PDB entry 5ELT | X-ray diffraction, 2.13 A resolution | chains B and A of the 4 polymer chains in the assembly

Chain B (and A):
Name: KH domain-containing, RNA-binding, signal transduction-associated protein 3
From: Homo sapiens
Notes: fragment: RNA binding protein; chain A of this document is another copy of the same molecule, construct and numbering; everything in this record applies to it too
UniProtKB: O75525 (KHDR3_HUMAN); residue numbers follow UniProt; this construct covers 1-160
Sequence (162 residues; row label = number of the first residue in the row; numbers below 1 keep their minus sign (Gly-1 is residue -1)):
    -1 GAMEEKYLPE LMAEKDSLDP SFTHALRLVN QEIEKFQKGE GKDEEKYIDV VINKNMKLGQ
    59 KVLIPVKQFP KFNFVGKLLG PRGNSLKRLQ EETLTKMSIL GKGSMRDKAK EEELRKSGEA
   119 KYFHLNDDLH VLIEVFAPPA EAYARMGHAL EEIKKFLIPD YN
Unresolved in the structure: 37-42, 157-160 (chain A: -1 to 3, 35-43, 159-160)
Sequence notes: expression tag (-1 to 0)
UniProt features mapped onto this chain:
  - cross-link: Lys4 (Glycyl lysine isopeptide (Lys-Gly) (interchain with G-Cter in SUMO2))
  - mutagenesis: Tyr141 (Y141E: Fails to influence alternative splicing of CD44, NRXN2 and NRXN3)
Reported in the primary citation:
  - mutagenesis - Y141E: unchanged binding to UAAA RNAs
  - mutagenesis - Y141E: decreased binding to two UAAA-binding sites
  - mutagenesis - Y141E: abolished signaling in response to Neurexin2
  - mutagenesis - Y141E: decreased localization

How chain B and chain A interact:
Pairs across the interface - 85 pairs, chain B then chain A:
  Gly-1(B) with Asp126(A)
  Ala0(B) with Asn124(A); Asp126(A), hydrogen bond (backbone-side chain)
  Met1(B) with Asn124(A), hydrogen bond (backbone-backbone); Asp125(A)
  Lys4(B) with Glu110(A), salt bridge; Arg113(A)
  Tyr5(B) with His22(A); Arg25(A); Phe121(A), hydrophobic; Asn124(A)
  Glu8(B) with His22(A), salt bridge; Arg113(A), salt bridge
  Leu9(B) with His22(A)
  Glu12(B) with Phe20(A); Thr21(A), hydrogen bond (side chain-backbone); His22(A), hydrogen bond (side chain-backbone); Ala23(A), hydrogen bond (side chain-backbone)
  Ser15(B) with Phe20(A)
  Leu16(B) with Leu16(A), hydrophobic; Phe20(A)
  Phe20(B) with Glu12(A); Ser15(A); Leu16(A), hydrophobic
  Thr21(B) with Glu12(A), hydrogen bond (backbone-side chain)
  His22(B) with Tyr5(A); Glu8(A), salt bridge; Leu9(A); Glu12(A), hydrogen bond (backbone-side chain)
  Ala23(B) with Glu12(A), hydrogen bond (backbone-side chain); Val27(A), hydrophobic
  Arg25(B) with Tyr5(A), hydrogen bond
  Leu26(B) with Leu26(A); Glu30(A)
  Val27(B) with Ala23(A), hydrophobic; Leu26(A), hydrophobic
  Glu30(B) with Arg25(A), salt bridge; Leu26(A)
  Lys44(B) with Gln58(A), hydrogen bond (backbone-side chain); Lys59(A)
  Tyr45(B) with Lys59(A), hydrogen bond; Leu61(A), hydrophobic; Asp125(A), hydrogen bond
  Ile46(B) with Gln58(A); Lys59(A), hydrogen bond (backbone-backbone); Val60(A); Leu61(A), hydrogen bond (backbone-backbone); Leu148(A), hydrophobic
  Val48(B) with Lys152(A); Leu155(A), hydrophobic; Ile156(A)
  Val49(B) with Pro63(A), hydrophobic; Gln66(A)
  Asn51(B) with Lys152(A)
  Gln58(B) with Ile46(A); Met54(A); Tyr141(A), hydrogen bond
  Lys59(B) with Tyr45(A); Ile46(A), hydrogen bond (backbone-backbone)
  Val60(B) with Ile46(A)
  Leu61(B) with Tyr45(A), hydrophobic; Ile46(A), hydrogen bond (backbone-backbone)
  Gln66(B) with Val49(A)
  Asp125(B) with Tyr45(A), hydrogen bond
  His128(B) with Tyr45(A)
  Pro137(B) with Leu148(A), hydrophobic
  Ala138(B) with Gly145(A); Leu148(A), hydrophobic; Glu149(A)
  Tyr141(B) with Gln58(A), hydrogen bond; Tyr141(A); Met144(A), hydrophobic; Gly145(A); Leu148(A), hydrophobic
  Met144(B) with Tyr141(A), hydrophobic
  Gly145(B) with Ala138(A); Tyr141(A)
  Leu148(B) with Pro137(A), hydrophobic; Ala138(A), hydrophobic; Tyr141(A), hydrophobic
  Glu149(B) with Ala138(A); Glu139(A)
  Lys152(B) with Val48(A); Asn51(A)
  Leu155(B) with Val49(A)
Interface residues without a listed pair, chain B (49 interface residues in all): Ser19, Met54, Leu56, Gly57, Pro63, Phe67, Asp126, Ala142, Ile156
Interface residues without a listed pair, chain A (52 interface residues in all): Ser19, Asp47, Leu56, Gly57, Phe67, Lys100, Lys114, His128, Ala142

In short:
49 residues of chain B and 52 residues of chain A are in contact; the contacts include 19 hydrogen bonds and 5
salt bridges. Among the polar pairs are Lys4(B)-Glu110(A), Glu8(B)-His22(A) and Glu8(B)-Arg113(A). From the
paper: Y141E of chain B reduces binding to two UAAA-binding sites; Y141E of chain B abolishes signaling in
response to Neurexin2.
Both chains are KH domain-containing, RNA-binding, signal transduction-associated protein 3 (Homo sapiens).
Entry 5ELT (Structure of the QUA1-KH domain of T-STAR in complex with UAAU RNA) was determined by X-ray
diffraction (same publication as 5EL3, 5ELR, 5ELS and 5EMO).
